5FKV - chains A and T of the 7 polymer chains in the assembly; structure by electron microscopy, 8.04 A resolution (very low resolution: no residue pairs are listed; an interface is given only as per-side residue counts).

# Chain A
Protein: DNA polymerase III subunit alpha
From: Escherichia coli K-12
Notes: EC 2.7.7.7
Reference sequence: P10443 (DPO3A_ECOLI); numbering as in UniProt (aligned over 1-1160)
Sequence (1160 residues; each row starts with the number of its first residue):
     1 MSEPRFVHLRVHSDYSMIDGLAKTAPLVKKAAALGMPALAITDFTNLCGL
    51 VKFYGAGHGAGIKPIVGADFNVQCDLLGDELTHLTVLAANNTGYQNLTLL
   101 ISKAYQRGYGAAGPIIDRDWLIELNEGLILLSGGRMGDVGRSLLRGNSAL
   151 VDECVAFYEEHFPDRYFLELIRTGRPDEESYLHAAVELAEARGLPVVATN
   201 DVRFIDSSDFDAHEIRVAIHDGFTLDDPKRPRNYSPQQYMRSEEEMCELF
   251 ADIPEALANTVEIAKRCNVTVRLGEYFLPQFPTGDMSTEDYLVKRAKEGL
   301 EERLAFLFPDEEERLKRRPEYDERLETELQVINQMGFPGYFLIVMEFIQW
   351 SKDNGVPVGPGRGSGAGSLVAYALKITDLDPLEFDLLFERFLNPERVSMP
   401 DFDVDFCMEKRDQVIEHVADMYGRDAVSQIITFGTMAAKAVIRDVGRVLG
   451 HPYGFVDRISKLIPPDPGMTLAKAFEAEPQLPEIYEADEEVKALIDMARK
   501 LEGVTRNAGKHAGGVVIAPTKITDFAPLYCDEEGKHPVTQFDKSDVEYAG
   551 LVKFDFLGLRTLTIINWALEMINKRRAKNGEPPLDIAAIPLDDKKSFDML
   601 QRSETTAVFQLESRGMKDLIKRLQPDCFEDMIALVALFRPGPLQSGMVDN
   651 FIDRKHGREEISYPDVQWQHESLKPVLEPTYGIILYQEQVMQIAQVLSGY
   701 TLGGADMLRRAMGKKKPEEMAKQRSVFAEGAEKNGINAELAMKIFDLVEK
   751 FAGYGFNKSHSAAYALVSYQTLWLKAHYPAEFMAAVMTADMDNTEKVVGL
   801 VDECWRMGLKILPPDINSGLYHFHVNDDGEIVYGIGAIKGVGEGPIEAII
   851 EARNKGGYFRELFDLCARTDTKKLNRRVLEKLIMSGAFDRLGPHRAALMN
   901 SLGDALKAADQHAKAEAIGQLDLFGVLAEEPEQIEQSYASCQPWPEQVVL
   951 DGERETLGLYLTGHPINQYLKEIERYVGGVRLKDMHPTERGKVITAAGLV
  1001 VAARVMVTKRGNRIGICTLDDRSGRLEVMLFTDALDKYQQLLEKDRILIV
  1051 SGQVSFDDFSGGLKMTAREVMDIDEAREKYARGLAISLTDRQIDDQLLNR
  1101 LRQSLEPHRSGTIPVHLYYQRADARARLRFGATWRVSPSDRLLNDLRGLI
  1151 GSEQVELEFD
Disordered / not traced: 928-942
Differences from the reference sequence: engineered mutation Leu921 (Ala in P10443), Leu923 (Met in P10443)
From the paper describing this entry:
  - binding site for Primer-template duplex DNA: Gly842 to Gly856, Arg877
  - binding site for Primer-template duplex DNA (chain T): Lys872, Asn875 to Gly886

# Chain T
Molecule: Primer-template duplex DNA
Sequence (29 nucleotides; each row starts with the number of its first residue; note: 7 numbers in that range are skipped by the numbering (no residue carries them; nothing is unmodelled there)):
     2 TCA
    12 GGAGTCCTTCGTCCTAGTACTACTCC
Disordered / not traced: 2-4

# Chain A / chain T interface
At this resolution (8 A) residue pairs are not listed: 16 residues of chain A and 13 of chain T lie at the interface.

# In short
The interface between chain A and chain T involves 16 residues on one side and 13 on the other. The paper
reports a binding site for Primer-template duplex DNA at Gly842(A) and Arg877(A); a binding site for
Primer-template duplex DNA (chain T) at Lys872(A) and Asn875(A).
Here chain A is DNA polymerase III subunit alpha (Escherichia coli K-12) and chain T is Primer-template duplex
DNA. Entry 5FKV (cryo-EM structure of the E. coli replicative DNA polymerase complex bound to DNA (DNA
polymerase III ...) was determined by electron microscopy (same publication as 5FKU and 5FKW).
